Entry 3PWU (X-ray diffraction, 1.90 A resolution); this record covers chains A and C of the 3 polymer chains in the assembly.

[Chain A]
Name: MHC class I antigen
Source organism: Bos taurus
Notes: fragment: residues in UNP 26-299
UniProt: Q95477 (Q95477_BOVIN); residues 1-274 here correspond to UniProt positions 26-299 (UniProt number = residue number + 25)
Chain sequence (274 residues; row label = number of the first residue in the row):
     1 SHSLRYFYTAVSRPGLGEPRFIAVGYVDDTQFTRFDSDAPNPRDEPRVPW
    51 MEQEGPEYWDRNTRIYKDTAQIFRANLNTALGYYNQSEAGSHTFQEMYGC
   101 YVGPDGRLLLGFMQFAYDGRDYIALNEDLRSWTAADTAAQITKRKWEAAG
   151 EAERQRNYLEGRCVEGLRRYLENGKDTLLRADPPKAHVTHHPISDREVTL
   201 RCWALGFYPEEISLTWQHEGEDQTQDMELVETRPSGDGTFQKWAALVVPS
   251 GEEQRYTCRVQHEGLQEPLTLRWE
Disulfide bonds: Cys-100/Cys-163, Cys-202/Cys-258
What the authors report for this chain:
  - binding site for IPA from Hemagglutinin glycoprotein (chain C): Tyr-8

[Chain C]
Name: IPA from Hemagglutinin glycoprotein
UniProt: P41355 (HEMA_RINDR); residues 1-9 here correspond to UniProt positions 407-415 (UniProt number = residue number + 406)
Chain sequence (9 residues; numbered 1 to 9; the number before each row is that of its first residue):
     1 IPAYGVLTI

[Chain A / chain C interface]
Pairs across the interface (43):
  Tyr-6(A) / Ile-1(C)  hydrogen bond (side chain-backbone)
  Tyr-6(A) / Pro-2(C)
  Tyr-8(A) / Pro-2(C)
  Tyr-8(A) / Ala-3(C)
  Tyr-58(A) / Ile-1(C)  hydrophobic
  Arg-61(A) / Ile-1(C)
  Asn-62(A) / Ile-1(C)
  Asn-62(A) / Pro-2(C)
  Ile-65(A) / Pro-2(C)
  Ile-65(A) / Ala-3(C)
  Ile-65(A) / Tyr-4(C)  hydrophobic
  Tyr-66(A) / Pro-2(C)
  Thr-69(A) / Gly-5(C)
  Ile-72(A) / Gly-5(C)
  Ile-72(A) / Val-6(C)
  Ile-72(A) / Thr-8(C)
  Ala-75(A) / Thr-8(C)
  Asn-76(A) / Thr-8(C)  hydrogen bond
  Asn-76(A) / Ile-9(C)  hydrogen bond (side chain-backbone)
  Thr-79(A) / Ile-9(C)
  Tyr-83(A) / Ile-9(C)  hydrogen bond (side chain-backbone)
  Phe-94(A) / Ile-9(C)  hydrophobic
  Tyr-98(A) / Pro-2(C)
  Tyr-98(A) / Ala-3(C)  hydrogen bond (side chain-backbone)
  Met-113(A) / Val-6(C)  hydrophobic
  Tyr-122(A) / Ile-9(C)
  Thr-142(A) / Ile-9(C)  hydrogen bond (side chain-backbone)
  Lys-145(A) / Thr-8(C)  hydrogen bond (side chain-backbone)
  Lys-145(A) / Ile-9(C)  hydrogen bond (side chain-backbone)
  Trp-146(A) / Val-6(C)  hydrophobic
  Trp-146(A) / Leu-7(C)  hydrogen bond (side chain-backbone)
  Trp-146(A) / Thr-8(C)  hydrogen bond (side chain-backbone)
  Trp-146(A) / Ile-9(C)  hydrophobic
  Ala-149(A) / Leu-7(C)  hydrophobic
  Glu-151(A) / Val-6(C)
  Glu-151(A) / Leu-7(C)  hydrogen bond (side chain-backbone)
  Gln-155(A) / Val-6(C)
  Tyr-158(A) / Ile-1(C)  hydrogen bond (side chain-backbone)
  Tyr-158(A) / Pro-2(C)
  Tyr-158(A) / Ala-3(C)  hydrogen bond (side chain-backbone)
  Arg-162(A) / Ile-1(C)
  Arg-162(A) / Tyr-4(C)
  Tyr-170(A) / Ile-1(C)  hydrogen bond (side chain-backbone)
Interface residues without a listed pair, chain A (30 interface residues in all): Leu-4, Ala-80, Glu-96, Phe-115
From the paper, about this interface:
  - residue pairs: Tyr-8(A)/Pro-2(C)
  - interface residues, chain C: Pro-2(C), Val-6(C), Ile-9(C)

[Overview]
Chain A and chain C form an interface of 30 and 9 residues respectively; the contacts include 14 hydrogen
bonds. Among the polar pairs are Tyr-6(A)/Ile-1(C), Asn-76(A)/Thr-8(C) and Asn-76(A)/Ile-9(C). The authors
report a contact between Tyr-8(A) and Pro-2(C). From the paper: a binding site for IPA from Hemagglutinin
glycoprotein (chain C) at Tyr-8(A); interface residues Pro-2(C), Val-6(C) and Ile-9(C).
Here chain A is MHC class I antigen (Bos taurus) and chain C is IPA from Hemagglutinin glycoprotein. Entry
3PWU (An immmunodominant CTL epitope from rinderpest virus presented by cattle MHC class I molecule
N*01801(BoLA-A11)) was determined by X-ray diffraction together with 3PWV from the same study.
